PDB entry 6KEI | X-ray diffraction, 1.45 A resolution | chain A

# Chain A
Name: Bromodomain-containing protein 4
Organism: Homo sapiens
UniProt: O60885 (BRD4_HUMAN); residue numbers follow UniProt; this construct covers 44-168
Chain sequence (127 residues; numbered 42 to 168; the number before each row is that of its first residue):
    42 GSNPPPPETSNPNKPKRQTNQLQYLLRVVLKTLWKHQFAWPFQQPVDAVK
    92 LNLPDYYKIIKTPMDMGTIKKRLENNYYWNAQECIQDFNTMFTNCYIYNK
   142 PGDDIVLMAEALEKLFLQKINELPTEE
Unresolved in the structure: 42-43, 167-168
Construct notes: expression tag (42-43)
UniProt features mapped onto this chain:
  - site: N140 (Acetylated histone binding)
  - cross-link: K99 (Glycyl lysine isopeptide (Lys-Gly) (interchain with G-Cter in SUMO2))
  - natural variant: D145 (D145G: Found in a patient with a neurodevelopmental syndrome; uncertain significance)
  - mutagenesis: N140 (N140A: Abolishes binding to acetylated histones)
Ligand contacts: D6U (16-methoxy-11-methyl-6-[(pyridin-2-yl)methoxy]-2-oxa-11-azatetracyclo[8.6.1.03,8.013,17]heptadeca-1(16),3,5,7,9,13(17),14-heptaen-12-one): W81, P82, F83, Q84, Q85, V87, L92, L94, Y97, C136, Y139, N140, I146
What the authors report for this chain:
  - binding site for D6U: W81, P82, Q85, L92, Y139, N140, I146

# Summary
Ligands of chain A: compound D6U. From UniProt: one mutagenesis site. The paper reports a binding site for D6U
at W81, P82 and Q85 among others.
Chain A is Bromodomain-containing protein 4 (Homo sapiens); the structure, Crystal structure of BRD4
bromodomain 1 (BD1) in complex with
16-methoxy-11-methyl-6-[(pyridin-2-yl)methoxy]-2-oxa-11-azatetracyclo[8.6.1.03,8.013,17]heptadeca-1(16),3,5,7,9,13(17),14-heptaen-12-one,
was determined by X-ray diffraction (same publication as 6KEC, 6KEH, 6KEJ and 6KEK).
